PDB entry 3UBX | X-ray diffraction, 3.10 A resolution | chains A and B of the 4 polymer chains in the assembly

[Chain A]
Name: Antigen-presenting glycoprotein CD1d1
Organism: Mus musculus
UniProt: P11609 (CD1D1_MOUSE); residues 1-279 here correspond to UniProt positions 19-297 (UniProt number = residue number + 18)
Sequence (286 residues; each row starts with the number of its first residue):
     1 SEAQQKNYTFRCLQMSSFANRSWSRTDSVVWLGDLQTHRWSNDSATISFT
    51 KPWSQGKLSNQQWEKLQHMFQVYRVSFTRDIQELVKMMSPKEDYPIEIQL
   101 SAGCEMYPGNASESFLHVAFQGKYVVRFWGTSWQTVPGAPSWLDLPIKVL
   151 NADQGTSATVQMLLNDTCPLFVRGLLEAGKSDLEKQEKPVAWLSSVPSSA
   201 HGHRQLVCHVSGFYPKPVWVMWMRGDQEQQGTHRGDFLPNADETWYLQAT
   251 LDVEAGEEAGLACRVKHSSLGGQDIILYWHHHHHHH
Disordered / not traced: 1-5, 196-201
Construct notes: expression tag (280-286)
Curated features (UniProtKB/Swiss-Prot):
  - binding site (a D-galactosylceramide): D80, D153 to T156
  - glycosylation (N-linked (GlcNAc...) asparagine): N7, N20, N42, N110, N165
Disulfide bonds: C104-C168, C208-C263
Covalent attachments: N-acetylglucosamine (NAG) linked to N42, N165
Residues lining bound ligands: C20:2-alpha-galactosylceramide (09N; (11Z,14Z)-N-[(2S,3S,4R)-1-(alpha-D-galactopyranosyloxy)-3,4-dihydroxyoctadecan-2-yl]icosa-11,14-dienamide): F10, C12, Q14, S28, V30, W40, I47, W63, L66, M69, F70, Y73, S76, F77, D80, I81, L84, V85, I98, L100, A102, L116, V118, F120, W133, W142, L143, P146, I147, L150, D153, G155, T156, T159, V160, L163, F171
From the paper describing this entry:
  - mutagenesis - L84F: decreased signaling in response to iNKT hybridomas
  - mutagenesis - G155W: unchanged signaling

[Chain B]
Name: Beta-2-microglobulin
Organism: Mus musculus
UniProt: P01887 (B2MG_MOUSE); residues 1-99 here correspond to UniProt positions 21-119 (UniProt number = residue number + 20)
Sequence (99 residues; numbered 1 to 99; the number before each row is that of its first residue):
     1 IQKTPQIQVYSRHPPENGKPNILNCYVTQFHPPHIEIQMLKNGKKIPKVE
    51 MSDMSFSKDWSFYILAHTEFTPTETDTYACRVKHASMAEPKTVYWDRDM
Disulfide bonds: C25-C80

[Chain A / chain B interface]
Residue-residue contacts (57):
  R11(A) with K58(B)
  L13(A) with S55(B); F56(B)
  Q14(A) with F56(B)
  M15(A) with M54(B); F56(B), hydrophobic; F62(B), hydrophobic
  S17(A) with P33(B); H34(B)
  V29(A) with D53(B); M54(B); S55(B)
  W31(A) with S55(B), hydrogen bond; Y63(B)
  Q36(A) with D53(B), hydrogen bond
  R39(A) with D53(B), salt bridge
  E97(A) with H31(B); P32(B); P33(B); H34(B), salt bridge
  Q99(A) with F56(B); W60(B), hydrogen bond (side chain-backbone); F62(B)
  L100(A) with F56(B)
  S101(A) with W60(B)
  H117(A) with W60(B)
  A119(A) with W60(B), hydrophobic
  Q121(A) with H31(B)
  G122(A) with H31(B); W60(B)
  Y124(A) with W60(B)
  V190(A) with P14(B), hydrophobic
  W192(A) with S11(B); H13(B); P14(B), hydrophobic; P15(B)
  S194(A) with D98(B)
  S195(A) with D98(B), hydrogen bond
  S211(A) with R12(B), hydrogen bond (side chain-backbone)
  G212(A) with R12(B)
  L238(A) with Q8(B); Y10(B); Y26(B), hydrophobic
  P239(A) with Y10(B), hydrogen bond (backbone-side chain); Y26(B); L65(B)
  N240(A) with Y10(B); R12(B); N24(B), hydrogen bond; L65(B)
  A241(A) with L65(B); H67(B)
  D242(A) with R12(B), salt bridge
  T244(A) with R12(B), hydrogen bond
  Y246(A) with Y10(B), hydrophobic; S11(B)
  H282(A) with D98(B), salt bridge
Interface residues without a listed pair, chain A (35 interface residues in all): W23, V118, L193
Interface residues without a listed pair, chain B (25 interface residues in all): M99

[Summary]
The interface between chain A and chain B involves 35 residues on one side and 25 on the other; the contacts
include 8 hydrogen bonds and 4 salt bridges. Among the polar pairs are R39(A)-D53(B), E97(A)-H34(B) and
D242(A)-R12(B). The paper reports that L84F of chain A reduces signaling in response to iNKT hybridomas; G155W
of chain A leaves signaling unchanged.
Here chain A is Antigen-presenting glycoprotein CD1d1 and chain B is Beta-2-microglobulin, both from Mus
musculus. Entry 3UBX (Crystal structure of the mouse CD1d-C20:2-aGalCer-L363 mAb Fab complex) was determined
by X-ray diffraction.
